1UGW - chains A and E of the 8 polymer chains in the assembly; structure by X-ray diffraction, 1.70 A resolution.

# Chain A
Molecule: Agglutinin alpha chain
Source organism: Artocarpus integer
UniProt: P18670 (LECA_ARTIN); residues 1-133 here = UniProt positions 1-133
Chain sequence (133 residues; each row starts with the number of its first residue):
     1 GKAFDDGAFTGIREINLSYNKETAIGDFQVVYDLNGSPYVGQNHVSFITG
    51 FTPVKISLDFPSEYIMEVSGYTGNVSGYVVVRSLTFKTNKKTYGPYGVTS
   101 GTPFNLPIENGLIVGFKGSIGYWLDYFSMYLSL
Residues lining bound ligands: beta-D-galactopyranose (GAL): Gly-1, Phe-47, Tyr-78, Val-80, Gly-121, Tyr-122, Trp-123, Asp-125
Reported in the primary citation:
  - binding site for beta-D-galactopyranose: Gly-1, Phe-47, Tyr-78, Tyr-122, Trp-123, Asp-125
  - specificity-determining residues: Tyr-122 (proposed by the authors, not directly observed)
  - specificity-determining residues: Tyr-78, Trp-123 (from molecular simulation)

# Chain E
Molecule: Agglutinin alpha-chain
Source organism: Artocarpus integer
UniProt: P18670 (LECA_ARTIN); residues 1-133 here = UniProt positions 1-133
Chain sequence (133 residues; each row starts with the number of its first residue):
     1 GKAFDDGAFTGIREINLSYNKETAIGDFQVVYDLNGSPYVGQNHKSFITG
    51 FTPVKISLDFPSEYIMEVSGYTGNVSGYVVVRSLTFKTNKKTYGPYGVTS
   101 GTPFNLPIENGLIVGFKGSIGYWLDYFSMYLSL
Residues lining bound ligands: beta-D-galactopyranose (GAL): Gly-1, Phe-47, Tyr-78, Val-80, Gly-121, Tyr-122, Trp-123, Asp-125

# Chain A / chain E interface
Residue-residue contacts - 11 pairs, chain A then chain E:
  Asp-6(A) / Asn-35(E)
  Gly-7(A) / Asn-35(E)
  Ala-8(A) / Asn-35(E)  hydrogen bond (backbone-side chain)
  Phe-9(A) / Asn-35(E)
  Leu-34(A) / Leu-34(E)  hydrophobic
  Leu-34(A) / Tyr-39(E)  hydrophobic
  Asn-35(A) / Asp-6(E)
  Asn-35(A) / Gly-7(E)
  Asn-35(A) / Ala-8(E)  hydrogen bond (side chain-backbone)
  Asn-35(A) / Phe-9(E)
  Tyr-39(A) / Leu-34(E)  hydrophobic

# Summary
The chain A/chain E interface involves 7 residues from each chain; the contacts include 2 hydrogen bonds.
Polar contacts include Ala-8(A)/Asn-35(E) and Asn-35(A)/Ala-8(E). Bound to chain A: beta-D-galactopyranose.
Bound to chain E: beta-D-galactopyranose. From the paper: a binding site for beta-D-galactopyranose at
Gly-1(A), Phe-47(A) and Tyr-78(A) among others; specificity determinants Tyr-122(A), Tyr-78(A) and Trp-123(A).
Chain A is Agglutinin alpha chain and chain E is Agglutinin alpha-chain, both from Artocarpus integer; the
structure, Crystal structure of jacalin- Gal complex, was determined by X-ray diffraction (same publication as
1UGX, 1UGY, 1UH0 and 1UH1).
